6GWC - chains A and C of the 3 polymer chains in the assembly; structure by X-ray diffraction, 2.60 A resolution.

# Chain A
Molecule: Alpha-tubulin
Organism: Ovis aries
Amino-acid sequence (451 residues; row label = number of the first residue in the row):
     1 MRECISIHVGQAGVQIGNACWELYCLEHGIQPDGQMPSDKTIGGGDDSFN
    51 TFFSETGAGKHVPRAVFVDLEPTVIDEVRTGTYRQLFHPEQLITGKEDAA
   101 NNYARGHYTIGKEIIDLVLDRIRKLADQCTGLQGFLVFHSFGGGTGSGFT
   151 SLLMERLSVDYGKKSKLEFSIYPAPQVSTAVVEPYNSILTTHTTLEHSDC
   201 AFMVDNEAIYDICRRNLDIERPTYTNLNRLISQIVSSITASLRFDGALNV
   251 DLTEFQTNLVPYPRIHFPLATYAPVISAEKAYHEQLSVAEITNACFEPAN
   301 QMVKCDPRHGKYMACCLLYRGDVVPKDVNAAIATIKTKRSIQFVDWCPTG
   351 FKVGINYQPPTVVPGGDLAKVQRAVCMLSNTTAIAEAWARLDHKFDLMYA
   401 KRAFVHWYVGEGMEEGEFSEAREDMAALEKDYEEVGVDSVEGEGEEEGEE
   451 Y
Not modelled in the structure: 39-44, 438-451
Small-molecule neighbours: GTP (guanosine-5'-triphosphate): Gly10, Gln11, Ala12, Gln15, Ile16, Asp69, Asp98, Ala99, Ala100, Asn101, Ser140, Gly142, Gly143, Gly144, Thr145, Gly146, Ile171, Pro173, Gln176, Thr179, Glu183, Asn206, Tyr224, Leu227, Asn228, Ile231

# Chain C
Molecule: iE5 ALPHAREP
Organism: synthetic construct
Amino-acid sequence (232 residues; row label = number of the first residue in the row):
     1 MRGSHHHHHHTDPEKVEMYIKNLQDDSTLVRSIAAAALGKIGDERAVEPL
    51 IKALKDEDSRVRAQAAGALGQIGDERAVEPLIKALKDEDPSVRYRAAEAL
   101 GKIGDERAVEPLIKALKDEDTTVRRIAATALGKIGDERAVEPLIKALKDE
   151 DAAVRLTAARALGEIGDERAVEPLIKALKDEDAYVRRAAAQALGKIGGER
   201 VRAAMEKLAETGTGFARKVAVNYLETHKSLIS
Not modelled in the structure: 1-10, 228-232

# Chain A / chain C interface
Residue-residue contacts (58; chain A residue first):
  Arg2(A) - Glu119(C)
  Arg2(A) - Thr121(C)
  Arg2(A) - Arg124(C)
  Arg2(A) - Glu150(C)  salt bridge
  Ser198(A) - Arg60(C)
  Asp199(A) - Arg60(C)  salt bridge
  Asp245(A) - Glu150(C)
  Asp245(A) - Asp151(C)
  Asp245(A) - Ala152(C)  hydrogen bond (side chain-backbone)
  Gly246(A) - Ala153(C)
  Gly246(A) - Asp182(C)
  Ala247(A) - Ala152(C)
  Ala247(A) - Ala153(C)
  Ala247(A) - Leu156(C)  hydrophobic
  Ala247(A) - Asp182(C)
  Ala247(A) - Tyr184(C)  hydrophobic
  Leu248(A) - Tyr184(C)
  Asn249(A) - Arg125(C)  hydrogen bond (backbone-side chain)
  Val250(A) - Arg125(C)
  Asp251(A) - Thr121(C)
  Asp251(A) - Thr122(C)
  Asp251(A) - Arg125(C)  salt bridge
  Thr253(A) - Pro90(C)
  Thr253(A) - Asp120(C)
  Thr253(A) - Thr122(C)  hydrogen bond
  Glu254(A) - Tyr94(C)
  Glu254(A) - Thr122(C)
  Glu254(A) - Ile126(C)
  Thr257(A) - Ser91(C)
  Thr257(A) - Tyr94(C)
  Thr257(A) - Arg95(C)
  Asn258(A) - Tyr94(C)  hydrogen bond
  Asn258(A) - Arg95(C)  hydrogen bond
  Pro261(A) - Arg60(C)
  Pro261(A) - Gln64(C)
  Tyr262(A) - Leu29(C)  hydrophobic
  Tyr262(A) - Ser32(C)
  Tyr262(A) - Ile33(C)  hydrophobic
  Tyr262(A) - Ala36(C)
  Pro263(A) - Thr28(C)
  Pro263(A) - Leu29(C)
  Pro263(A) - Ser32(C)
  Pro263(A) - Arg60(C)
  Ile265(A) - Leu29(C)  hydrophobic
  Val323(A) - Tyr184(C)
  Pro325(A) - Tyr184(C)
  Asp345(A) - Lys40(C)
  Trp346(A) - Ile33(C)  hydrophobic
  Trp346(A) - Ala36(C)
  Trp346(A) - Ala37(C)  hydrophobic
  Trp346(A) - Lys40(C)
  Cys347(A) - Lys40(C)  hydrogen bond (backbone-side chain)
  Thr349(A) - Lys40(C)
  Lys352(A) - Tyr94(C)
  Tyr357(A) - Asp182(C)  hydrogen bond
  Tyr357(A) - Tyr184(C)
  Asp431(A) - Leu29(C)
  Val435(A) - Ile33(C)  hydrophobic
Also at the interface, not in a pair above, chain A (31 interface residues in all): Gln133, Arg264, Val324
Also at the interface, not in a pair above, chain C (30 interface residues in all): Tyr19, Asp58, Val185

# Overview
The interface between chain A and chain C involves 31 residues on one side and 30 on the other, with 7
hydrogen bonds and 3 salt bridges. Polar pairs include Arg2(A)-Glu150(C), Asp199(A)-Arg60(C) and
Asp251(A)-Arg125(C). Bound to chain A: GTP.
Here chain A is Alpha-tubulin (Ovis aries) and chain C is iE5 ALPHAREP (synthetic construct). Entry 6GWC
(Tubulin:iE5 alphaRep complex) was determined by X-ray diffraction together with 6GWD from the same study.
